8K7V - chains A and B of the 4 polymer chains in the assembly; structure by electron microscopy, 3.17 A resolution.

[Chain A (and B)]
Name: Alpha-galactosidase
From: Blautia pseudococcoides
Notes: chain B of this document is another copy of the same molecule, construct and numbering; everything in this record applies to it too
UniProtKB: A0A1C7IHX3 (A0A1C7IHX3_9FIRM); numbering as in UniProt (aligned over 1-763)
Chain sequence (763 residues; row label = number of the first residue in the row):
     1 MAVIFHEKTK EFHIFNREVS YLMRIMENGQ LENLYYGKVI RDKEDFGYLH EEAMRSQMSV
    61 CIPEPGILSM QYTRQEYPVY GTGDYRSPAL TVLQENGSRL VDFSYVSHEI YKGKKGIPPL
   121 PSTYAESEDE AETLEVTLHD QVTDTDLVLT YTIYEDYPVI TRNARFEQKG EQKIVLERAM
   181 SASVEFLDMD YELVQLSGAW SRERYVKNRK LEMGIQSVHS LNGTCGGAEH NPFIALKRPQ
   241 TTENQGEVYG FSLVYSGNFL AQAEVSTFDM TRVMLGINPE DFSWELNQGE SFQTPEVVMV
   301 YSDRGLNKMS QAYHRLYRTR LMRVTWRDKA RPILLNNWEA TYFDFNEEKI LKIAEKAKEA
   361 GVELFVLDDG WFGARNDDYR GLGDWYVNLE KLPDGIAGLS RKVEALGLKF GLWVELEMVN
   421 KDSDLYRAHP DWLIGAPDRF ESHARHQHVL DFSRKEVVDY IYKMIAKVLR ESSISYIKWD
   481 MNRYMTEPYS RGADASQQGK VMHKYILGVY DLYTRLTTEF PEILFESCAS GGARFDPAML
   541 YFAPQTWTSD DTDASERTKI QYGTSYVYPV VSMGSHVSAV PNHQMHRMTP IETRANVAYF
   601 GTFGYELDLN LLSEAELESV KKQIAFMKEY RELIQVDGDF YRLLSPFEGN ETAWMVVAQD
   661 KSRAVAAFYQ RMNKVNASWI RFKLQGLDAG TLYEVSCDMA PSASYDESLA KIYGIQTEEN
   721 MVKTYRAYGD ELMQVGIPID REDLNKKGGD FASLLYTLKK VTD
Unresolved in the structure: 1, 716-721, 762-763 (chain B: 1, 717-721, 762-763)
Covalent attachments: compound VQX linked to Asp-480
Ligand contacts: VQX (8-azido-1-((1S,2S,3S,4S,5R,6S)-2,3,4-trihydroxy-5-(hydroxymethyl)-7-azabicyclo[4.1.0]heptan-7-yl)octan-1-one): Trp-338, Asp-368, Asp-369, Arg-375, Trp-413, Arg-445, Lys-478, Asn-482, Ser-530, Gly-531, Asp-550

[Chain A / chain B interface]
Residue-residue contacts - 54 pairs, chain A then chain B:
  Tyr-35(A) with Gln-734(B); Val-735(B), hydrophobic
  Lys-38(A) with Gln-734(B)
  Val-39(A) with Gln-734(B)
  Ile-40(A) with Asp-730(B); Gln-734(B)
  Arg-41(A) with Ala-689(B); Gly-690(B); Asp-730(B), salt bridge
  Lys-43(A) with Arg-726(B), hydrogen bond (side chain-backbone)
  Tyr-48(A) with Glu-731(B), hydrogen bond
  Leu-49(A) with Arg-681(B), hydrogen bond (backbone-side chain); Val-735(B), hydrophobic
  Glu-51(A) with Trp-679(B); Pro-738(B)
  Met-54(A) with Gly-714(B); Ile-715(B)
  Arg-55(A) with Asn-676(B); Ala-677(B), hydrogen bond (side chain-backbone); Trp-679(B)
  Leu-187(A) with Trp-679(B)
  Pro-239(A) with Gln-240(B)
  Gln-240(A) with Gln-240(B); Gln-245(B)
  Gln-245(A) with Gln-240(B); Gln-245(B)
  Phe-268(A) with Asn-676(B); Ser-678(B)
  Asn-676(A) with Arg-55(B); Phe-268(B)
  Ala-677(A) with Arg-55(B)
  Ser-678(A) with Phe-268(B); Asp-269(B)
  Trp-679(A) with Glu-51(B); Glu-52(B); Arg-55(B); Tyr-72(B); Leu-187(B)
  Arg-681(A) with Leu-49(B), hydrogen bond (side chain-backbone); Glu-51(B), salt bridge; Leu-187(B)
  Gly-690(A) with Arg-41(B)
  Gly-714(A) with Met-54(B)
  Arg-726(A) with Lys-43(B)
  Asp-730(A) with Arg-41(B), salt bridge
  Glu-731(A) with Lys-43(B), salt bridge; Phe-46(B); Tyr-48(B), hydrogen bond
  Gln-734(A) with Tyr-35(B); Lys-38(B); Ile-40(B)
  Val-735(A) with Tyr-35(B), hydrophobic; Leu-49(B), hydrophobic
  Pro-738(A) with Glu-51(B)
Interface residues without a listed pair, chain A (41 interface residues in all): Phe-46, Tyr-72, Arg-238, Thr-242, Gly-246, Asp-269, Met-270, Ala-689, Tyr-725, Ala-727, Tyr-728, Ile-739
Interface residues without a listed pair, chain B (43 interface residues in all): Val-39, Ala-53, Arg-74, Thr-242, Gly-246, Met-270, Lys-683, Tyr-725, Tyr-728, Ile-739

[Summary]
The interface between chain A and chain B involves 41 residues on one side and 43 on the other; the contacts
include 6 hydrogen bonds and 4 salt bridges. Polar contacts include Arg-41(A)/Asp-730(B), Arg-681(A)/Glu-51(B)
and Glu-731(A)/Lys-43(B). Compound VQX is covalently linked to Asp-480(A).
Both chains are Alpha-galactosidase (Blautia pseudococcoides). Entry 8K7V (the alpha-galactosidase 5 with
inhibitor ABP2) was determined by electron microscopy (same publication as 8K7U and 8K1A).
